PDB entry 7UGU | electron microscopy, 2.60 A resolution | chains E and D of the 8 polymer chains in the assembly

== Chain E (and D) ==
Protein: Enolase
Source organism: Streptococcus pyogenes
Notes: EC 4.2.1.11; chain D of this document is another copy of the same molecule, construct and numbering; everything in this record applies to it too
UniProtKB: A3F8V6 (A3F8V6_STRPY); numbering as in UniProt (aligned over 1-435)
Chain sequence (436 residues; each row starts with the number of its first residue; numbering starts at 0):
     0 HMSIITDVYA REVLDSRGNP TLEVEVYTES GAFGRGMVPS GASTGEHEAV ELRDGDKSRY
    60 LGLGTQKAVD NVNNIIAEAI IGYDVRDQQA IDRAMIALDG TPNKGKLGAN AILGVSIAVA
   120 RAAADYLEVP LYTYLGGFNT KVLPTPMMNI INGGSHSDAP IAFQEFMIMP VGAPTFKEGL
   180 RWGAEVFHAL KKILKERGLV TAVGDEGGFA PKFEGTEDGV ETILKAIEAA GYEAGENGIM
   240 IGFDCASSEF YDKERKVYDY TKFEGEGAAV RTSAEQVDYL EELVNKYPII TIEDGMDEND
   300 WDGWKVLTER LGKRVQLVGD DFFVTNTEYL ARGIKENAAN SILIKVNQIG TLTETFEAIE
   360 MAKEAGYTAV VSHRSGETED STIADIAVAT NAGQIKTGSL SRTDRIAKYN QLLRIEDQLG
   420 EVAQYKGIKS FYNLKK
Construct notes: expression tag (0)
Reported in the primary citation:
  - contacts within the chain: Ser-15/Asp-403, Arg-401/Asp-403 (salt bridge)
  - mutagenesis - K252A/K255A, K434A/K435A: unchanged binding to hPg
  - mutagenesis - K434A/K435A: decreased stability

== Interface between chain E and chain D ==
Pairs across the interface (30):
  Arg-85(E) with Glu-127(D); Phe-137(D)
  Gln-88(E) with Phe-137(D), hydrogen bond (side chain-backbone); Asn-138(D); Lys-140(D); Val-421(D)
  Tyr-133(E) with Phe-137(D)
  Gly-135(E) with Gly-135(D)
  Gly-136(E) with Tyr-133(D); Leu-134(D); Gly-136(D)
  Phe-137(E) with Arg-85(D); Gln-88(D), hydrogen bond (backbone-side chain); Tyr-133(D), hydrophobic; Leu-134(D)
  Asn-138(E) with Gln-88(D); Phe-355(D)
  Thr-139(E) with Gln-88(D)
  Lys-140(E) with Gln-88(D)
  Ile-333(E) with Lys-435(D)
  Phe-355(E) with Asn-138(D)
  Glu-359(E) with Asn-390(D)
  Lys-362(E) with Glu-359(D), salt bridge; Lys-362(D); Glu-363(D)
  Glu-363(E) with Gly-365(D); Tyr-431(D)
  Gly-365(E) with Glu-363(D)
  Val-421(E) with Gln-88(D)
  Tyr-431(E) with Glu-363(D)
Also at the interface, not in a pair above, chain E (24 interface residues in all): Leu-126, Glu-127, Leu-134, Lys-334, Thr-352, Thr-389, Asn-390
Also at the interface, not in a pair above, chain D (24 interface residues in all): Ala-89, Leu-126, Thr-139, Thr-352, Glu-356

== In short ==
The chain E/chain D interface involves 24 residues from each chain, with 2 hydrogen bonds and 1 salt bridge.
Polar contacts include Lys-362(E)/Glu-359(D) and Gln-88(E)/Phe-137(D). From the paper: K434A/K435A of chain E
reduce stability; contacts within the chain involving Ser-15(E), Asp-403(E) and Arg-401(E).
Both chains are Enolase (Streptococcus pyogenes). Entry 7UGU (Structure of enolase from streptococcus
pyogenes) was determined by electron microscopy (same publication as 8DG4).
